5MOK - chains C and D of the 4 polymer chains in the assembly; structure by X-ray diffraction, 2.00 A resolution.

Chain C (and D):
Molecule: Ig epsilon chain C region
Organism: Homo sapiens
Notes: chain D of this document is another copy of the same molecule, construct and numbering; everything in this record applies to it too
UniProtKB: P01854 (IGHE_HUMAN); residues 328-547 here correspond to UniProt positions 209-428 (UniProt number = residue number - 119)
Amino-acid sequence (223 residues; each row starts with the number of its first residue):
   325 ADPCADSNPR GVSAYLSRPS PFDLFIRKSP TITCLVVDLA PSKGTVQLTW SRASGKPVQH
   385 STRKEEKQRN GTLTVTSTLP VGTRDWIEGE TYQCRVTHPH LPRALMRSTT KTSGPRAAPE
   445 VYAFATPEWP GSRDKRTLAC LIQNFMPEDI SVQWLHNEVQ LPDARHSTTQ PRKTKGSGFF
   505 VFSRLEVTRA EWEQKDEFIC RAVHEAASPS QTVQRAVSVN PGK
Not modelled in the structure: 325-334, 363-368, 422-427, 545-547 (chain D: 325-335, 367-368, 423-427, 545-547)
Differences from the reference sequence: expression tag (325-327); conflict Q371 (Asn252 in P01854), Q383 (Asn264 in P01854)
Cystine bridges: C358-C418, C464-C524
What the authors report for this chain:
  - post-translational modification sites: N394
  - binding site for alpha-D-mannopyranose: S341, R342, T357, D473, I474, S475, T492, T493, Q494
  - binding site for beta-D-mannopyranose: Q494
  - conformationally variable residues (order/disorder transition): N394

How chain C and chain D interact:
Contacting residue pairs - 40 pairs, chain C then chain D:
  E444(C) with W453(D)
  V445(C) with W453(D)
  Y446(C) with T450(D); P451(D); W453(D)
  F448(C) with F448(D), hydrophobic; A449(D)
  A449(C) with F448(D)
  T450(C) with Y446(D); L465(D)
  P451(C) with Y446(D)
  W453(C) with E444(D); V445(D); Y446(D); R539(D)
  T461(C) with L465(D); Q467(D), hydrogen bond
  A463(C) with F506(D), hydrophobic
  L465(C) with T461(D)
  Q467(C) with T461(D), hydrogen bond; R508(D), hydrogen bond
  A488(C) with K499(D), hydrogen bond (backbone-side chain)
  R489(C) with K499(D)
  S491(C) with F504(D)
  T493(C) with T493(D)
  T498(C) with R508(D); E510(D)
  K499(C) with E510(D), hydrogen bond (backbone-side chain)
  F504(C) with S491(D); R508(D)
  F506(C) with A463(D), hydrophobic; F506(D), hydrophobic; R508(D)
  R508(C) with Q467(D), hydrogen bond; T498(D); F504(D); F506(D)
  E510(C) with T498(D); K499(D), hydrogen bond (side chain-backbone)
  R539(C) with W453(D)
Interface residues without a listed pair, chain C (26 interface residues in all): P443, N468, S507
Interface residues without a listed pair, chain D (25 interface residues in all): P443, S456, N468, S507

Overview:
The interface between chain C and chain D involves 26 residues on one side and 25 on the other; the contacts
include 7 hydrogen bonds. Polar pairs include T461(C)-Q467(D), Q467(C)-R508(D) and A488(C)-K499(D). From the
paper: a binding site for alpha-D-mannopyranose at S341(C), R342(C) and T357(C) among others; a binding site
for beta-D-mannopyranose at Q494(C).
Chain C and chain D are both Ig epsilon chain C region (Homo sapiens); the structure, Crystal structure of
human IgE-Fc epsilon 3-4, was determined by X-ray diffraction, deposited together with 5MOI, 5MOJ and 5MOL.
